Entry 5YC6 (X-ray diffraction, 1.18 A resolution); this record covers chain U.

[Chain U]
Protein: Urokinase-type plasminogen activator
Source organism: Homo sapiens
Notes: EC 3.4.21.73; fragment: Urokinase-type plasminogen activator chain B
UniProtKB: P00749 (UROK_HUMAN); the construct lacks a stretch of the UniProt sequence and is renumbered around it, so the offset changes along the chain: 16-37 = UniProt 179-200; 38-60 = UniProt 205-227; 63-97 = UniProt 234-268; 98-110 = UniProt 271-283; 5 more segments
Amino-acid sequence (246 residues; numbered 16 to 243 plus 19 insertion-coded residues; 1 number in that range is skipped by the numbering (no residue carries it; nothing is unmodelled there); the number before each row is that of its first residue; a row labelled like 37A-37D holds insertion residues (37A, then the next letters in order)):
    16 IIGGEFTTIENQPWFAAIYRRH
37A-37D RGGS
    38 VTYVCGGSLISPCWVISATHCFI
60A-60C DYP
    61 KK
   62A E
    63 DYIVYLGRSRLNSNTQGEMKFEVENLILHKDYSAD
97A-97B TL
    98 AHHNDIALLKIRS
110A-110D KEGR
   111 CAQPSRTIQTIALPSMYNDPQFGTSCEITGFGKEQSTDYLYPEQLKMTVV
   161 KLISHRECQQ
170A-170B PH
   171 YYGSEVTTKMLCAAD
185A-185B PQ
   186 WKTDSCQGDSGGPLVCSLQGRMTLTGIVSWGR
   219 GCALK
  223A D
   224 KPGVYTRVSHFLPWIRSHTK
Construct notes: conflict Ala122 (Cys299 in P00749), Gln145 (Asn322 in P00749)
Curated features (UniProtKB/Swiss-Prot):
  - active site (Charge relay system): His57, Asp102, Ser195
  - modified residue: Ser146 (Phosphoserine)
Disulfides: Cys42-Cys58, Cys50-Cys111, Cys136-Cys201, Cys168-Cys182, Cys191-Cys220
Residues lining bound ligands: 1-(4-bromophenyl)methanamine (PZH): Asp189, Ser190, Cys191, Gln192, Ser195, Val213, Ser214, Trp215, Gly216, Gly219, Cys220, Gly226
What the authors report for this chain:
  - binding site for 1-(4-bromophenyl)methanamine: Asp189, Ser190 to Gln192, Trp215 to Arg217

[In short]
Ligands of chain U: 1-(4-bromophenyl)methanamine. Curated annotation (UniProt) lists 3 active-site residues.
The paper reports a binding site for 1-(4-bromophenyl)methanamine at Asp189, Ser190 and Trp215.
Chain U is Urokinase-type plasminogen activator (Homo sapiens); the structure, The crystal structure of uPA in
complex with 4-Bromobenzylamirne at pH4.6, was determined by X-ray diffraction, deposited together with 5Z1C
and 5YC7.
